Entry 9EGQ (electron microscopy, 2.62 A resolution); this record covers chains B and D of the 5 polymer chains in the assembly.

Chain B (and D):
Molecule: Bestrophin-1
Organism: Homo sapiens
Notes: chain D of this document is another copy of the same molecule, construct and numbering; everything in this record applies to it too
Reference sequence: O76090 (BEST1_HUMAN); residues 2-398 here = UniProt positions 2-398
Sequence (406 residues; each row starts with the number of its first residue):
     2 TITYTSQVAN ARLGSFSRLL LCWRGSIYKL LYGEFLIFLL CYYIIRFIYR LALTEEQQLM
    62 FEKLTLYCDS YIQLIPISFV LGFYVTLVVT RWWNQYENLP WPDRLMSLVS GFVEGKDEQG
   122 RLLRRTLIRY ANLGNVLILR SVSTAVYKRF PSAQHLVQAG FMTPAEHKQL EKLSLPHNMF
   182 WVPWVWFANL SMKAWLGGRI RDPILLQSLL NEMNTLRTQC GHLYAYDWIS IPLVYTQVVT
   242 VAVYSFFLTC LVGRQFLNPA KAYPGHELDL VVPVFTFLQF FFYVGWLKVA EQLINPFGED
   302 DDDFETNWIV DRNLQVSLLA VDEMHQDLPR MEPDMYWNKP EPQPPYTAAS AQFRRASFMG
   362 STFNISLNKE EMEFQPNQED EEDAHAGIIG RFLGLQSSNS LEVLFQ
Disordered / not traced: 377-407
Sequence notes: expression tag (399-407)
Ion coordination: Ca2+ site 1: Ala-10 (shared with 4 residues of chain C); Ca2+ site 2: Gln-293, Asn-296, Asp-301, Asp-304 (shared with 1 residue of chain A)
Small-molecule neighbours: gamma-amino-butanoic acid (ABU): Arg-255, Gln-256, Phe-257, Gly-266, His-267, Pro-274, Val-275, Phe-276, Thr-277
Reported in the primary citation:
  - binding site for gamma-amino-butanoic acid: Tyr-72
  - conformationally variable residues (loop rearrangement): Tyr-72 to Pro-77

Chain B / chain D interface:
Residue-residue contacts - 29 pairs, chain B then chain D:
  Phe-80(B) with Phe-80(D), hydrophobic
  Ser-358(B) with Pro-177(D), hydrogen bond (side chain-backbone); His-178(D), hydrogen bond
  Phe-359(B) with Tyr-225(D), hydrogen bond (backbone-side chain); Asp-228(D); Trp-229(D)
  Met-360(B) with His-178(D); Asn-179(D)
  Gly-361(B) with Ser-142(D); Asp-228(D)
  Ser-362(B) with Ser-142(D), hydrogen bond (backbone-backbone); Val-143(D); Asp-228(D), hydrogen bond
  Thr-363(B) with Arg-141(D), hydrogen bond (side chain-backbone); Ser-142(D), hydrogen bond (side chain-backbone); Val-143(D); Ser-144(D); Thr-145(D); Tyr-148(D)
  Phe-364(B) with Tyr-148(D)
  Ile-366(B) with Thr-145(D); Tyr-148(D), hydrophobic
  Leu-368(B) with Lys-149(D)
  Met-373(B) with Pro-152(D), hydrophobic; His-156(D), hydrogen bond (backbone-side chain)
  Phe-375(B) with Arg-150(D); Phe-151(D), hydrophobic; His-156(D); Gln-159(D)
Interface residues without a listed pair, chain B (14 interface residues in all): Pro-341, Glu-342
Interface residues without a listed pair, chain D (21 interface residues in all): Ala-160, Leu-176

Overview:
The interface between chain B and chain D involves 14 residues on one side and 21 on the other; the contacts
include 8 hydrogen bonds. Among the polar pairs are Ser-358(B)/Pro-177(D), Ser-358(B)/His-178(D) and
Phe-359(B)/Tyr-225(D). Chain B binds gamma-amino-butanoic acid. The paper reports a binding site for
gamma-amino-butanoic acid at Tyr-72(B); conformational variability at Tyr-72(B).
Both chains are Bestrophin-1 (Homo sapiens). Entry 9EGQ (Human BEST1 bound to GABA in an intermediate state)
was determined by electron microscopy together with 9EFZ, 9EGM, 9EGS and 9EGT from the same study.
